PDB entry 8Z9C | electron microscopy, 3.01 A resolution | chains C and N of the 14 polymer chains in the assembly

Chain C:
Name: Protein structure
Chain sequence (200 residues; each row starts with the number of its first residue):
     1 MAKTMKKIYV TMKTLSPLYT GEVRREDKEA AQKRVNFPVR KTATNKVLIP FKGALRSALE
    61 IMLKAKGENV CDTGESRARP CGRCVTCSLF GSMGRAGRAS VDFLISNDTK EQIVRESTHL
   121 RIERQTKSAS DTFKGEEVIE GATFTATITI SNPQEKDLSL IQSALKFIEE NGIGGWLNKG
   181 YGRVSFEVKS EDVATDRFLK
Not modelled in the structure: 1
Metal / ion sites: Zn2+: Cys71, Cys81, Cys84, Cys87

Chain N:
Molecule: 54-nt RNA strand
Sequence (54 nucleotides; row label = number of the first residue in the row; numbers below 1 keep their minus sign (C-16 is residue -16)):
   -16 CAGAAGAACA CCUAAACGCG AAGCGCACCU AAUUUCGAAU CCAGCAUGAG AAGC
Not modelled in the structure: -11 to 1

How chain C and chain N interact:
Contacting residue pairs (15):
  Gln32(C) - C9(N)  phosphate contact
  Asn36(C) - G8(N)  hydrogen bond to the sugar
  Asn36(C) - C9(N)  hydrogen bond to the phosphate
  Phe37(C) - C9(N)  base contact
  Phe37(C) - A10(N)  base contact
  Arg77(C) - A15(N)  hydrogen bond to the sugar
  Arg77(C) - U16(N)  sugar contact
  Met93(C) - U17(N)  base contact
  Thr118(C) - G8(N)  hydrogen bond to the base
  Ala129(C) - G6(N)  base contact
  Thr132(C) - C7(N)  hydrogen bond to the base
  Thr132(C) - G8(N)  sugar contact
  Phe133(C) - G8(N)  sugar contact
  Phe133(C) - C9(N)  base contact
  Lys134(C) - G8(N)  hydrogen bond to the sugar
Other interface residues (no listed pair), chain C (11 interface residues in all): Asp131

In short:
11 residues of chain C face 8 of chain N across their interface, with 6 hydrogen bonds. Among the polar pairs
are Thr118(C)-G8(N), Thr132(C)-C7(N) and Asn36(C)-G8(N). The Zn2+ site is built by Cys71(C), Cys81(C),
Cys84(C) and Cys87(C).
Chain C is Protein structure and chain N is a 54-nt RNA strand; the structure, Cryo-EM structure of NTR-bound
type VII CRISPR-Cas complex at substrate-engaged state I, was determined by electron microscopy together with
8YHD, 8YHE, 8Z4J, 8Z4L, 8Z99 and 8Z9E from the same study.
